PDB entry 8IHM | electron microscopy, 3.58 A resolution | chains C and I of the 12 polymer chains in the assembly

[Chain C]
Protein: Histone H2A
Source organism: Xenopus laevis
UniProtKB: Q6AZJ8 (Q6AZJ8_XENLA); residues 1-129 here correspond to UniProt positions 2-130 (UniProt number = residue number + 1)
Amino-acid sequence (129 residues; numbered 1 to 129; the number before each row is that of its first residue):
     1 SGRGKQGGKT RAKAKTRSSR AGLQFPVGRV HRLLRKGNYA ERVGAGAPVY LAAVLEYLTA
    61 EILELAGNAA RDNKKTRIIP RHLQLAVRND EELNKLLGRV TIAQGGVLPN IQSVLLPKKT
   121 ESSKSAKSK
Disordered / not traced: 1-11, 119-129

[Chain I]
Molecule: 164-nt DNA strand
Source organism: Xenopus laevis
Sequence (164 nucleotides; each row starts with the number of its first residue; numbers below 1 keep their minus sign (DT-91 is residue -91)):
   -91 TCGCCCTTAC TGGCCGCCCT GGAGAATCCC GGTGCCGAGG CCGCTCAATT GGTCGTAGAC
   -31 AGCTCTAGCA CCGCTTAAAC GCACGTACGC GCTGTCCCCC GCGTTTTAAC CGCCAAGGGG
    29 ATTACTCCCT AGTCTCCAGG CACGTGTCAG ATATATACAT CCTG
Disordered / not traced: -91 to -86

[Interface between chain C and chain I]
Residue-residue contacts (12; chain C residue first):
  Ala12(C) - DT-42(I)  phosphate contact
  Ala12(C) - DG-41(I)  phosphate contact
  Ala14(C) - DT-42(I)  phosphate contact
  Lys15(C) - DT-43(I)  phosphate contact
  Lys15(C) - DT-42(I)  hydrogen bond to the phosphate
  Thr16(C) - DT-43(I)  phosphate contact
  Arg17(C) - DT-43(I)  salt bridge to the phosphate
  Gly28(C) - DT-43(I)  phosphate contact
  Arg29(C) - DA-44(I)  phosphate contact
  Arg32(C) - DA-44(I)  salt bridge to the phosphate
  Arg42(C) - DA-35(I)  sugar contact
  Arg77(C) - DA-54(I)  sugar contact
Interface residues without a listed pair, chain C (13 interface residues in all): Lys13, Ser18, Arg20
Interface residues without a listed pair, chain I (7 interface residues in all): DA-45

[In short]
13 residues of chain C and 7 residues of chain I are in contact; the contacts include 1 hydrogen bond and 2
salt bridges. Among the polar pairs are Lys15(C)-DT-42(I), Arg17(C)-DT-43(I) and Arg32(C)-DA-44(I).
Chain C is Histone H2A and chain I is a 164-nt DNA strand, both from Xenopus laevis; the structure, Eaf3 CHD
domain bound to the nucleosome, was determined by electron microscopy together with 8IHN and 8IHT from the
same study.
